Entry 5WS9 (X-ray diffraction, 1.90 A resolution); this record covers chains C and D of the 4 polymer chains in the assembly.

Chain C (and D):
Molecule: Pyruvate kinase
Source organism: Mycobacterium tuberculosis (strain ATCC 25618 / H37Rv)
Notes: EC 2.7.1.40; chain D of this document is another copy of the same molecule, construct and numbering; everything in this record applies to it too
Reference sequence: P9WKE5 (KPYK_MYCTU); residues 1-472 here = UniProt positions 1-472
Chain sequence (475 residues; numbered -2 to 472; the number before each row is that of its first residue; numbers below 1 keep their minus sign (Gly-2 is residue -2)):
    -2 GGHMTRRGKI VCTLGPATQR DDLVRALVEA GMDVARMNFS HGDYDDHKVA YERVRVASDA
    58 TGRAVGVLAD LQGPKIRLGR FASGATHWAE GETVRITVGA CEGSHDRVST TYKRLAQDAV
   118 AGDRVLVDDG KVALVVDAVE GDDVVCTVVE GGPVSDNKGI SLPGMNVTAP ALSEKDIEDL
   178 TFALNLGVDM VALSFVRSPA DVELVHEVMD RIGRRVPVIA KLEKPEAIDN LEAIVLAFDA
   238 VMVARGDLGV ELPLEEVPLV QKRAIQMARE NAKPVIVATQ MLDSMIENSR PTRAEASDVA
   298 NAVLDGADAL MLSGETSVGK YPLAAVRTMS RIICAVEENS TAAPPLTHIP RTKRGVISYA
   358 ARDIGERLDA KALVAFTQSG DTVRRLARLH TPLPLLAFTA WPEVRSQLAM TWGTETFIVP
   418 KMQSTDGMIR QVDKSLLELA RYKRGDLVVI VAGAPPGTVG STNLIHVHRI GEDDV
Not modelled in the structure: -2 to 1
Sequence notes: expression tag (-2 to 0)
Swiss-Prot annotation at these positions:
  - binding site (substrate): Arg33, Gly243, Asp244, Thr276
  - binding site (ATP): Asn35 to His38, Arg74, Lys155
  - binding site (K(+)): Asn35, Ser37, Asp67
  - binding site (Mg(2+)): Glu220, Asp244
  - site: Lys218 (Transition state stabilizer)
  - modified residue: Ser37 (Phosphoserine)
  - mutagenesis: Ser37 (S37A: Partial loss of phosphorylation. Decrease in activity)
Ion coordination: Mg2+: Glu220, Asp244 (together with oxalate ion)
Ligand contacts:
  - adenosine monophosphate (AMP): Arg351, Phe373, Thr374, Gln375, Ser376, Gly377, Asp378, Thr379, Phe395, Thr396, Ala397, Trp398, Val416, Pro417, Lys418, Met419, Met425, Ala449, Gly450, Pro452, Pro453, Gly454, Thr455, Val456, Gly457, Ser458, Thr459
  - ATP (adenosine-5'-triphosphate): Thr10, Pro13, Arg33, Asn35, Ser37, His38, Arg74, Asp125, Lys155, Ser310, Gly311, Ser314, Val315
  - oxalate ion (OXL): Arg33, Lys218, Glu220, Met239, Ala241, Arg242, Gly243, Asp244, Ala275, Thr276, Met308
What the authors report for this chain:
  - binding site for adenosine monophosphate: Arg351
  - allosteric site: Ala217, Lys218, Ala237 (from molecular simulation)

How chain C and chain D interact:
Pairs across the interface - 56 pairs, chain C then chain D:
  Leu123(C) - Arg287(D)
  Asp126(C) - Arg290(D)  hydrogen bond (backbone-side chain)
  Gly127(C) - Arg287(D)
  Lys128(C) - Asn285(D)
  Ala130(C) - Arg287(D)
  Glu147(C) - Ser286(D)  hydrogen bond
  Glu147(C) - Arg287(D)  salt bridge
  Arg242(C) - Arg290(D)  hydrogen bond (backbone-side chain)
  Gly243(C) - Arg290(D)  hydrogen bond (backbone-side chain)
  Gly246(C) - Arg290(D)
  Val247(C) - Arg290(D)
  Leu251(C) - Pro288(D)
  Glu252(C) - Arg328(D)
  Glu252(C) - Ile329(D)
  Glu252(C) - Ala332(D)
  Pro255(C) - Ala293(D)
  Pro255(C) - Ser294(D)
  Pro255(C) - Ala297(D)  hydrophobic
  Leu256(C) - Asn336(D)
  Lys259(C) - Asn298(D)  hydrogen bond
  Lys259(C) - Leu301(D)
  Arg260(C) - Asn336(D)
  Thr276(C) - Arg290(D)
  Gln277(C) - Thr289(D)
  Gln277(C) - Arg290(D)  hydrogen bond (side chain-backbone)
  Gln277(C) - Ala291(D)
  Ser286(C) - Glu147(D)  hydrogen bond
  Arg287(C) - Leu123(D)
  Arg287(C) - Gly127(D)
  Arg287(C) - Ala130(D)
  Arg287(C) - Glu147(D)  salt bridge
  Pro288(C) - Leu251(D)
  Thr289(C) - Gln277(D)
  Arg290(C) - Asp126(D)  hydrogen bond (side chain-backbone)
  Arg290(C) - Arg242(D)  hydrogen bond (side chain-backbone)
  Arg290(C) - Gly243(D)  hydrogen bond (side chain-backbone)
  Arg290(C) - Gly246(D)
  Arg290(C) - Thr276(D)
  Arg290(C) - Gln277(D)  hydrogen bond (backbone-side chain)
  Ala291(C) - Gln277(D)
  Ala291(C) - Ala291(D)
  Ala291(C) - Glu292(D)
  Ala291(C) - Asp295(D)
  Glu292(C) - Ala291(D)
  Ala293(C) - Pro255(D)
  Ser294(C) - Asp295(D)  hydrogen bond
  Asp295(C) - Ala291(D)
  Asp295(C) - Ser294(D)  hydrogen bond
  Ala297(C) - Pro255(D)  hydrophobic
  Asn298(C) - Lys259(D)  hydrogen bond
  Asn298(C) - Asn298(D)
  Leu301(C) - Lys259(D)
  Arg328(C) - Glu252(D)
  Ile329(C) - Glu252(D)
  Ala332(C) - Glu252(D)
  Asn336(C) - Leu256(D)
Other interface residues (no listed pair), chain C (38 interface residues in all): Met278, Asp280, Val333
Other interface residues (no listed pair), chain D (37 interface residues in all): Val247, Met278, Asp280, Val333

Summary:
The interface between chain C and chain D involves 38 residues on one side and 37 on the other, with 14
hydrogen bonds and 2 salt bridges. Among the polar pairs are Glu147(C)-Arg287(D), Asp126(C)-Arg290(D) and
Glu147(C)-Ser286(D). The paper reports a binding site for adenosine monophosphate at Arg351(C); an allosteric
site at Ala217(C), Lys218(C) and Ala237(C).
Both chains are Pyruvate kinase (Mycobacterium tuberculosis (strain ATCC 25618 / H37Rv)). Entry 5WS9 (Pyruvate
kinase (PYK) from Mycobacterium tuberculosis in complex with Oxalate, ATP and allosteric activator AMP) was
determined by X-ray diffraction, deposited together with 5WRP, 5WS8, 5WSA, 5WSB and 5WSC.
